PDB entry 9KCV | electron microscopy, 3.60 A resolution | chains B and D of the 4 polymer chains in the assembly

[Chain B (and D)]
Name: Protein CNGC15b, Calmodulin 2
Organism: Medicago truncatula
Notes: chain D of this document is another copy of the same molecule, construct and numbering; everything in this record applies to it too
Reference sequence: chimeric construct of G7JND3, Q71JC5: residues 1-620 from G7JND3 (CN15B_MEDTR) positions 1-620 (same numbers); residues 639-787 from Q71JC5 positions 1-149 (UniProt number = residue number - 638)
Sequence (798 residues; numbered -10 to 787; the number before each row is that of its first residue; numbers below 1 keep their minus sign (Met-10 is residue -10)):
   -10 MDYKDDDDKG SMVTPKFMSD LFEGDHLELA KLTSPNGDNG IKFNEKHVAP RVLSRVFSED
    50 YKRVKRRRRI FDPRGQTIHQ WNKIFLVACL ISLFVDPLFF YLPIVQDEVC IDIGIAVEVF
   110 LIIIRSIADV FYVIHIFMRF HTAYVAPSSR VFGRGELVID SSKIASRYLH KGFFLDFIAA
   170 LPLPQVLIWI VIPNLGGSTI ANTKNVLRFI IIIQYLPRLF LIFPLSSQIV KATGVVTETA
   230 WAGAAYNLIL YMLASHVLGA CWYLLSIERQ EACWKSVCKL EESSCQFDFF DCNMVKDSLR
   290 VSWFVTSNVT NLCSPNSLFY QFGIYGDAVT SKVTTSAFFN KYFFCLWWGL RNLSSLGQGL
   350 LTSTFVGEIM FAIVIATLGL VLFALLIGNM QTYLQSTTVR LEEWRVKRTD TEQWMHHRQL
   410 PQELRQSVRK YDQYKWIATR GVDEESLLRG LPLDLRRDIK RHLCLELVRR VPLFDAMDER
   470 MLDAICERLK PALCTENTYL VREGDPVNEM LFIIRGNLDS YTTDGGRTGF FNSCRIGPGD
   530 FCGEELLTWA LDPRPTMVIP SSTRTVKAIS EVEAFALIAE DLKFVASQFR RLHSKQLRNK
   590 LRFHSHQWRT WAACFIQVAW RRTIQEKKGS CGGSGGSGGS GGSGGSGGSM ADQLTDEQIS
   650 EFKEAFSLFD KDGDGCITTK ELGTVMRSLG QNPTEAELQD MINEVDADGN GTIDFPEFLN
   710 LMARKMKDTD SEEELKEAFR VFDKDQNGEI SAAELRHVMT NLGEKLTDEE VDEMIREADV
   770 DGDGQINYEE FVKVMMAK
Unresolved in the structure: -10 to 57, 578-787
Differences from the reference sequence: initiating methionine (-10); expression tag (-9 to 0); conflict Ile238 (Met in G7JND3), Glu738 (Phe100 in Q71JC5); linker (621-638)
UniProt features mapped onto this chain:
  - binding site (a nucleoside 3',5'-cyclic phosphate): Leu462 to Ser559
Cystine bridges: Cys99-Cys281, Cys262-Cys302, Cys267-Cys274
Reported in the primary citation:
  - contacts within the chain: Glu533-Arg553, Glu534-Arg553
  - specificity-determining residues: Gln347

[How chain B and chain D interact]
Residue-residue contacts - 7 pairs, chain B then chain D:
  Pro136(B) - Gln408(D)
  Ser137(B) - Gln408(D)
  Ser138(B) - Gln408(D)
  Gln347(B) - Gln347(D)  hydrogen bond
  Gln408(B) - Ser138(D)
  Leu409(B) - Ser138(D)
  Pro410(B) - Ser138(D)
Also at the interface, not in a pair above, chain B (8 interface residues in all): Ser344
Also at the interface, not in a pair above, chain D (4 interface residues in all): Pro410

[Overview]
8 residues of chain B and 4 residues of chain D are in contact, with 1 hydrogen bond. The hydrogen-bonded pair
is Gln347(B)-Gln347(D). Curated annotation (UniProt) lists nucleoside 3',5'-cyclic phosphate-binding residues
Leu462(B) and Ser559(B) on chain B. From the paper: the specificity determinant Gln347(B); contacts within the
chain involving Arg553(B), Glu533(B) and Glu534(B).
Chain B and chain D are both Protein CNGC15b, Calmodulin 2 (Medicago truncatula); the structure, Structure of
the Medicago truncatula CNGC15b with CAM, was determined by electron microscopy, deposited together with 9KCU.
